1TOE - chain A; structure by X-ray diffraction, 2.00 A resolution.

[Chain A]
Name: Aspartate aminotransferase
Source organism: Escherichia coli
Notes: EC 2.6.1.1
UniProt: P00509 (AAT_ECOLI); residues 5-400 here correspond to UniProt positions 1-396 (UniProt number = residue number - 4)
Amino-acid sequence (396 residues; each row starts with the number of its first residue; note: 9 numbers in that range are skipped by the numbering (no residue carries them; nothing is unmodelled there)):
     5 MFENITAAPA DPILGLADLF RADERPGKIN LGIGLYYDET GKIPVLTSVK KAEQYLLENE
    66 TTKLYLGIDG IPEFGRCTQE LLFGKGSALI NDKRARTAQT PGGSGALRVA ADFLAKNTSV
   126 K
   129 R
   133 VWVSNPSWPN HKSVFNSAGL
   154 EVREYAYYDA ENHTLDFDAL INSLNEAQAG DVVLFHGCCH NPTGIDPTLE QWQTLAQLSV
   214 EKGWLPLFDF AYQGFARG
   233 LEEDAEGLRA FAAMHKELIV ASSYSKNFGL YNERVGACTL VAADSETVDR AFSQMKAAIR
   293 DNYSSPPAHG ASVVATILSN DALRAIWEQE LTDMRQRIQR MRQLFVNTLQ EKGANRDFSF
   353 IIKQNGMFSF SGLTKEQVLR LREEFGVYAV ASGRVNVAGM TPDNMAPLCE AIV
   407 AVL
Construct notes: engineered mutation Leu39 (Val35 in P00509), Tyr41 (Lys37 in P00509), Ile47 (Thr43 in P00509), Leu69 (Asn64 in P00509), Ser109 (Thr104 in P00509), Asp293 (Ala281 in P00509), Ser297 (Asn285 in P00509); modified residue (258)
Modified residues: Lys258 ((2S)-2-amino-6-[[3-hydroxy-2-methyl-5-(phosphonooxymethyl)pyridin-4-yl]methylideneamino]hexanoic acid; LLP)

[In short]
Chain A is Aspartate aminotransferase (Escherichia coli); the structure, Unliganded structure of Hexamutant +
A293D mutant of E. coli aspartate aminotransferase, was determined by X-ray diffraction, deposited together
with 1TOG, 1TOI, 1TOJ and 1TOK.
